4N7Z - chains A and B; structure by X-ray diffraction, 2.85 A resolution.

[Chain A]
Protein: Serine/threonine-protein kinase PLK4
Source organism: Homo sapiens
Notes: EC 2.7.11.21
Reference sequence: O00444 (PLK4_HUMAN); numbering as in UniProt (aligned over 580-808)
Amino-acid sequence (229 residues; row label = number of the first residue in the row):
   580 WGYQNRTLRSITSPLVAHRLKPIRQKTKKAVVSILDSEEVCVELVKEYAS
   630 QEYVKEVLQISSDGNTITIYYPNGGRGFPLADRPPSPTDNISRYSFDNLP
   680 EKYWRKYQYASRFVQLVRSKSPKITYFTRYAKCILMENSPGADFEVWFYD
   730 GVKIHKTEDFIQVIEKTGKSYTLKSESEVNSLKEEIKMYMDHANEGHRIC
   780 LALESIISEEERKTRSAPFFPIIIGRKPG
Not modelled in the structure: 580-585, 668-669, 807-808
Swiss-Prot annotation at these positions:
  - modified residue: Ser665 (Phosphoserine)
  - mutagenesis: Asn669 (N669R: Does not affect the interaction with TENT5C), Ile670 (I670P: Decreases substantially the interaction with TENT5C. Does not affect localization to the centrosome. Loss of TENT5C recruitment to the centrosome)
Reported in the primary citation:
  - conformationally variable residues (side-chain flip): Arg684

[Chain B]
Protein: Centrosomal protein of 192 kDa
Source organism: Homo sapiens
Reference sequence: K7ELX0 (K7ELX0_HUMAN); numbering as in UniProt (aligned over 201-258)
Amino-acid sequence (58 residues; row label = number of the first residue in the row):
   201 EKLILPTSLEDSSDDDIDDEMFYDDHLEAYFEQLAIPGMIYEDLEGPEPP
   251 EKGFKLPT
Not modelled in the structure: 201-213, 243-258

[Chain A / chain B interface]
Contacting residue pairs (42; chain A residue first):
  Lys600(A) - Tyr230(B)  hydrogen bond (backbone-side chain)
  Lys600(A) - Leu234(B)
  Pro601(A) - Tyr230(B)
  Ile602(A) - Tyr230(B)  hydrophobic
  Arg603(A) - His226(B)
  Gln604(A) - Phe222(B)  hydrogen bond (side chain-backbone)
  Gln604(A) - Asp224(B)  hydrogen bond
  Gln604(A) - His226(B)  hydrogen bond
  Gln604(A) - Leu227(B)
  Thr606(A) - Glu220(B)
  Thr606(A) - Met221(B)
  Thr606(A) - Phe222(B)
  Lys607(A) - Glu220(B)  hydrogen bond (backbone-side chain)
  Lys608(A) - Asp215(B)  salt bridge
  Lys608(A) - Glu220(B)  hydrogen bond (backbone-side chain)
  Ala609(A) - Ile217(B)  hydrophobic
  Ala609(A) - Glu220(B)  hydrogen bond (backbone-side chain)
  Leu623(A) - Asp214(B)
  Lys625(A) - Asp215(B)  salt bridge
  Lys634(A) - Asp214(B)
  Glu635(A) - Asp214(B)
  Arg684(A) - Asp216(B)  salt bridge
  Arg684(A) - Asp218(B)  salt bridge
  Lys685(A) - Asp214(B)  salt bridge
  Tyr688(A) - Ile217(B)  hydrophobic
  Tyr688(A) - Glu220(B)
  Tyr688(A) - Phe222(B)
  Arg691(A) - Asp218(B)  hydrogen bond (side chain-backbone)
  Arg691(A) - Glu220(B)
  Phe692(A) - Phe222(B)  hydrophobic
  Leu695(A) - Phe222(B)  hydrophobic
  Val696(A) - Tyr230(B)
  Lys699(A) - Tyr223(B)
  Lys699(A) - Phe231(B)
  Lys699(A) - Leu234(B)
  Ser700(A) - Leu234(B)
  Pro701(A) - Leu234(B)
  Phe706(A) - Gly238(B)
  Phe706(A) - Tyr241(B)  hydrophobic
  Lys711(A) - Gly238(B)
  Gly804(A) - Tyr241(B)
  Arg805(A) - Tyr241(B)
Interface residues without a listed pair, chain A (30 interface residues in all): Lys605, Ile802, Lys806
Interface residues without a listed pair, chain B (23 interface residues in all): Asp219, Ala235, Pro237, Met239, Ile240, Glu242
From the paper, about this interface:
  - interface residues, chain A: Lys685(A)
  - interface residues, chain B: Ile217(B)

[Summary]
30 residues of chain A face 23 of chain B across their interface; the contacts include 8 hydrogen bonds and 5
salt bridges. Polar contacts include Lys608(A)-Asp215(B), Lys625(A)-Asp215(B) and Arg684(A)-Asp216(B). From
UniProt: 2 mutagenesis sites on chain A. From the paper: interface residues Lys685(A) and Ile217(B);
conformational variability at Arg684(A).
Here chain A is Serine/threonine-protein kinase PLK4 and chain B is Centrosomal protein of 192 kDa, both from
Homo sapiens. Entry 4N7Z (Crystal structure of human Plk4 cryptic polo box (CPB) in complex with a Cep192
N-terminal fragment) was determined by X-ray diffraction, deposited together with 4N7V and 4N9J.
